Entry 4P2R (X-ray diffraction, 3.29 A resolution); this record covers chains D and E of the 5 polymer chains in the assembly.

== Chain D ==
Molecule: 5cc7 T-cell receptor alpha chain
From: Mus musculus
Chain sequence (205 residues; numbered -2 to 202; the number before each row is that of its first residue; numbers below 1 keep their minus sign (Met-2 is residue -2)):
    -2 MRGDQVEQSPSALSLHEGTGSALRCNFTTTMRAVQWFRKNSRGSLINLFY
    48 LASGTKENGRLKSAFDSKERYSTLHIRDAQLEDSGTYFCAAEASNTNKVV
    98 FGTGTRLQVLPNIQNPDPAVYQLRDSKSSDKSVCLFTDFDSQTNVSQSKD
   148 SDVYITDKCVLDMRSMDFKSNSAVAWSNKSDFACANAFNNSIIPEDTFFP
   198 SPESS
Not modelled in the structure: -2 to -1, 124-126, 199-202
Disulfide bonds: Cys22-Cys86, Cys131-Cys181

== Chain E ==
Molecule: 5cc7 T-cell receptor beta chain
From: Mus musculus
Chain sequence (266 residues; row label = number of the first residue in the row; numbers below 1 keep their minus sign (Met-21 is residue -21)):
   -21 MANGVAFFLTPFKAGGGGSGGSGGKVIQTPRYLVKGQGQKAKMRCIPEKG
    29 HPVVFWYQQNKNNEFKFLINFQNQEVLQQIDMTEKRFSAECPSNSPCSLE
    79 IQSSEAGDSALYLCASSLNNANSDYTFGSGTRLLVIEDLKNVFPPEVAVF
   129 EPSEAEISHTQKATLVCLATGFYPDHVELSWWVNGKEVHSGVCTDPQPLK
   179 EQPALNDSRYALSSRLRVSATFWQNPRNHFRCQVQFYGLSENDEWTQDRA
   229 KPVTQIVSAEAWGRAD
Not modelled in the structure: -21 to -1
Disulfide bonds: Cys23-Cys92, Cys69-Cys75, Cys145-Cys210

== How chain D and chain E interact ==
Inter-chain disulfides: Cys156(D)-Cys171(E)
Contacting residue pairs (85):
  Gln2(D) - Glu42(E)
  Gln32(D) - Ser101(E)  hydrogen bond
  Gln32(D) - Asp102(E)  hydrogen bond (side chain-backbone)
  Gln32(D) - Tyr103(E)  hydrogen bond (side chain-backbone)
  Phe34(D) - Tyr103(E)
  Phe34(D) - Phe105(E)  hydrophobic
  Lys36(D) - Gln37(E)  hydrogen bond
  Arg39(D) - Arg9(E)  hydrogen bond (backbone-side chain)
  Arg39(D) - Glu156(E)
  Arg39(D) - Leu157(E)
  Arg39(D) - Thr172(E)
  Arg39(D) - Asp173(E)
  Ser41(D) - Ser107(E)  hydrogen bond
  Leu42(D) - Leu91(E)  hydrophobic
  Leu42(D) - Phe105(E)  hydrophobic
  Asn44(D) - Asp102(E)
  Asn44(D) - Tyr103(E)
  Tyr47(D) - Asn100(E)
  Tyr47(D) - Ser101(E)
  Tyr47(D) - Asp102(E)
  Phe85(D) - Gln37(E)
  Phe85(D) - Asn41(E)
  Glu89(D) - Asn100(E)
  Val96(D) - Tyr103(E)
  Phe98(D) - Tyr35(E)  hydrophobic
  Phe98(D) - Phe43(E)  hydrophobic
  Phe98(D) - Phe105(E)  hydrophobic
  Asp114(D) - His137(E)  salt bridge
  Tyr118(D) - Ser131(E)
  Tyr118(D) - Ala133(E)  hydrophobic
  Tyr118(D) - Glu134(E)
  Tyr118(D) - His137(E)
  Tyr118(D) - Thr138(E)
  Gln119(D) - Ser131(E)
  Leu120(D) - Phe128(E)
  Leu120(D) - Glu129(E)
  Leu120(D) - Ser131(E)
  Leu120(D) - Thr142(E)
  Leu120(D) - Val144(E)  hydrophobic
  Arg121(D) - Phe128(E)
  Arg121(D) - Glu129(E)  hydrogen bond (backbone-backbone)
  Asp122(D) - Val127(E)
  Asp122(D) - Phe128(E)
  Ser123(D) - Val127(E)  hydrogen bond (backbone-backbone)
  Ser123(D) - Glu129(E)
  Ser123(D) - Glu238(E)  hydrogen bond (side chain-backbone)
  Ser123(D) - Ala239(E)
  Lys128(D) - Phe128(E)
  Ser129(D) - Phe128(E)
  Val130(D) - Phe128(E)  hydrophobic
  Val130(D) - Leu146(E)  hydrophobic
  Leu132(D) - Thr142(E)
  Thr134(D) - Arg195(E)
  Asp135(D) - Thr138(E)
  Asp135(D) - Arg195(E)  salt bridge
  Tyr151(D) - Glu179(E)  hydrogen bond (side chain-backbone)
  Ile152(D) - Leu177(E)
  Thr153(D) - Asp173(E)
  Thr153(D) - Leu177(E)
  Thr153(D) - Ser191(E)
  Thr153(D) - Arg193(E)  hydrogen bond
  Cys156(D) - Cys171(E)  disulfide
  Cys156(D) - Thr172(E)  hydrogen bond (side chain-backbone)
  Val157(D) - Cys171(E)
  Leu158(D) - Gly169(E)
  Leu158(D) - Cys171(E)  hydrophobic
  Leu158(D) - Arg195(E)
  Asp159(D) - Ser168(E)  hydrogen bond (backbone-side chain)
  Asp159(D) - Gly169(E)  hydrogen bond (backbone-backbone)
  Met160(D) - Ser168(E)
  Met160(D) - Arg195(E)
  Arg161(D) - His167(E)
  Arg161(D) - Ser168(E)  hydrogen bond (backbone-side chain)
  Met163(D) - Lys140(E)
  Phe165(D) - Lys140(E)
  Phe165(D) - Arg195(E)
  Ser167(D) - Arg195(E)  hydrogen bond
  Ser169(D) - Arg193(E)  hydrogen bond
  Ala170(D) - Arg193(E)
  Val171(D) - Val144(E)  hydrophobic
  Val171(D) - Arg193(E)
  Trp173(D) - Leu146(E)  hydrophobic
  Trp173(D) - Ala189(E)  hydrophobic
  Phe195(D) - His137(E)
  Pro197(D) - Ala133(E)  hydrophobic
Other interface residues (no listed pair), chain D (48 interface residues in all): Gly99, Thr100, Asp154, Ser162
Other interface residues (no listed pair), chain E (50 interface residues in all): Gly106, Ala126, Pro130, Thr148, Val155, Val170, Leu190, Val196, Ser197

== In short ==
48 residues of chain D face 50 of chain E across their interface; the contacts include 1 disulfide bond, 17
hydrogen bonds and 2 salt bridges. Polar pairs include Asp114(D)-His137(E), Asp135(D)-Arg195(E) and
Gln32(D)-Ser101(E).
Chain D is 5cc7 T-cell receptor alpha chain and chain E is 5cc7 T-cell receptor beta chain, both from Mus
musculus; the structure, Crystal structure of the 5cc7 TCR in complex with 5c1/I-Ek, was determined by X-ray
diffraction (same publication as 4P2O and 4P2Q).
